PDB entry 8EG5 | X-ray diffraction, 2.14 A resolution | chains C and D of the 4 polymer chains in the assembly

[Chain C]
Name: Caspase-6 subunit p18
Organism: Homo sapiens
UniProt: P55212 (CASP6_HUMAN); residue numbers follow UniProt; this construct covers 30-179
Sequence (150 residues; numbered 30 to 179; the number before each row is that of its first residue):
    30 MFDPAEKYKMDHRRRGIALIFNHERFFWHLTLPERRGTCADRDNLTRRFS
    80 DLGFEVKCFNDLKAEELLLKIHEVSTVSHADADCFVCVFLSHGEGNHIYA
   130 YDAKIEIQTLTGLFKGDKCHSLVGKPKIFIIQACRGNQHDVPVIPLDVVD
Disordered / not traced: 30, 175-179
Residues lining bound ligands: UCI ((3R,5S)-1-(ethanesulfonyl)-5-phenyl-N-[4-(trifluoromethoxy)phenyl]piperidine-3-carboxamide (bound form)): P62, R64, R65, G66, T67, D70, H121, Q161, C163
What the authors report for this chain:
  - catalytic residues: C163 (citing earlier work)

[Chain D]
Name: Caspase-6 subunit p11
Organism: Homo sapiens
UniProt: P55212 (CASP6_HUMAN); numbering as in UniProt (aligned over 194-293)
Sequence (109 residues; numbered 193 to 301; the number before each row is that of its first residue):
   193 MAASVYTLPAGADFLMCYSVAEGYYSHRETVNGSWYIQDLCEMLGKYGSS
   243 LEFTELLTLVNRKVSQRRVDFCKDPSAIGKKQVPCFASMLTKKLHFFPKS
   293 NLEHHHHHH
Disordered / not traced: 193-195, 293-301
Differences from the reference sequence: initiating methionine (193); expression tag (294-301)
Covalently attached groups: compound UCI linked to C264
Residues lining bound ligands: UCI ((3R,5S)-1-(ethanesulfonyl)-5-phenyl-N-[4-(trifluoromethoxy)phenyl]piperidine-3-carboxamide (bound form)): Y217, S218, H219, R220, G225, S226, F263, K265
What the authors report for this chain:
  - binding site for UCI: R220, C264
  - mutagenesis - C264A: abolished binding to UCI

[How chain C and chain D interact]
Contacting residue pairs (107):
  P33(C) - K285(D)  hydrogen bond (backbone-side chain)
  A34(C) - K285(D)
  E35(C) - K284(D)  salt bridge
  E35(C) - K285(D)  hydrogen bond (backbone-backbone)
  K36(C) - K284(D)
  K36(C) - K285(D)
  K36(C) - H287(D)
  Y37(C) - D205(D)  hydrogen bond
  Y37(C) - L282(D)
  Y37(C) - T283(D)  hydrogen bond (side chain-backbone)
  Y37(C) - K284(D)
  Y37(C) - K285(D)  hydrogen bond (backbone-backbone)
  M39(C) - L286(D)  hydrophobic
  M39(C) - H287(D)
  M39(C) - F288(D)  hydrophobic
  M39(C) - K291(D)  hydrogen bond (backbone-side chain)
  D40(C) - K291(D)
  H41(C) - K291(D)  hydrogen bond (backbone-side chain)
  R43(C) - K291(D)
  R44(C) - F288(D)  hydrogen bond (side chain-backbone)
  R44(C) - F289(D)  hydrogen bond (side chain-backbone)
  R44(C) - K291(D)
  E63(C) - R220(D)
  R65(C) - R220(D)  hydrogen bond (backbone-side chain)
  R65(C) - V223(D)
  G66(C) - V223(D)
  G66(C) - G225(D)
  A69(C) - N224(D)
  D70(C) - G225(D)
  D70(C) - S226(D)  hydrogen bond
  D70(C) - I229(D)
  N73(C) - C233(D)
  L74(C) - I229(D)  hydrophobic
  L74(C) - C233(D)
  R77(C) - C233(D)  hydrogen bond (side chain-backbone)
  R77(C) - G237(D)
  L81(C) - G240(D)
  L81(C) - S241(D)
  F83(C) - F288(D)  hydrophobic
  D112(C) - K291(D)  salt bridge
  C113(C) - F288(D)  hydrophobic
  T140(C) - F206(D)
  T140(C) - M208(D)
  F143(C) - F206(D)
  K144(C) - A202(D)
  K144(C) - F206(D)
  G145(C) - A202(D)  hydrogen bond (backbone-backbone)
  D146(C) - A202(D)
  V152(C) - L200(D)  hydrophobic
  G153(C) - L200(D)
  G153(C) - D205(D)
  K154(C) - D205(D)
  P155(C) - D205(D)
  P155(C) - L286(D)  hydrophobic
  K156(C) - A204(D)
  K156(C) - D205(D)  hydrogen bond (backbone-backbone)
  K156(C) - F206(D)
  K156(C) - L207(D)  hydrogen bond (backbone-backbone)
  I157(C) - L207(D)
  I157(C) - C209(D)  hydrophobic
  I157(C) - L286(D)  hydrophobic
  I157(C) - F288(D)  hydrophobic
  F158(C) - F206(D)  hydrophobic
  F158(C) - L207(D)  hydrogen bond (backbone-backbone)
  F158(C) - M208(D)  hydrophobic
  F158(C) - C209(D)  hydrogen bond (backbone-backbone)
  I159(C) - C209(D)
  I159(C) - Y228(D)  hydrophobic
  I160(C) - C209(D)  hydrogen bond (backbone-backbone)
  I160(C) - Y210(D)
  I160(C) - S211(D)  hydrogen bond (backbone-backbone)
  Q161(C) - S211(D)
  Q161(C) - S218(D)  hydrogen bond
  Q161(C) - S226(D)  hydrogen bond
  Q161(C) - Y228(D)
  Q161(C) - I229(D)
  A162(C) - S211(D)  hydrogen bond (backbone-side chain)
  A162(C) - V212(D)
  A162(C) - S218(D)
  C163(C) - Y216(D)
  C163(C) - Y217(D)  hydrophobic
  C163(C) - S218(D)  hydrogen bond (side chain-backbone)
  R164(C) - Y210(D)
  R164(C) - V212(D)  hydrogen bond (side chain-backbone)
  R164(C) - A213(D)
  R164(C) - E214(D)
  R164(C) - G215(D)  hydrogen bond (backbone-backbone)
  R164(C) - Y216(D)  hydrogen bond (backbone-backbone)
  G165(C) - G215(D)
  G165(C) - Y216(D)  hydrogen bond (backbone-backbone)
  G165(C) - Y217(D)
  N166(C) - G215(D)  hydrogen bond (backbone-backbone)
  N166(C) - Y217(D)
  Q167(C) - G215(D)  hydrogen bond (backbone-backbone)
  Q167(C) - Y216(D)
  Q167(C) - Y217(D)  hydrogen bond (backbone-backbone)
  H168(C) - Y217(D)
  H168(C) - H219(D)  hydrogen bond
  H168(C) - D266(D)  salt bridge
  H168(C) - A269(D)
  H168(C) - K272(D)
  D169(C) - Y216(D)
  D169(C) - K272(D)
  D169(C) - K273(D)  hydrogen bond (backbone-backbone)
  V170(C) - K272(D)
  P171(C) - G271(D)
  P171(C) - K273(D)
Also at the interface, not in a pair above, chain C (52 interface residues in all): R42, R64, F78, L119, I136
Also at the interface, not in a pair above, chain D (50 interface residues in all): G203, T222, Q230, L232, L236, F245, P290

[Summary]
52 residues of chain C face 50 of chain D across their interface; the contacts include 32 hydrogen bonds and 3
salt bridges. Polar contacts include E35(C)-K284(D), D112(C)-K291(D) and H168(C)-D266(D). Ligands of chain C:
compound UCI. From the paper: the catalytic residue C163(C); C264A of chain D abolishes binding to UCI.
Chain C is Caspase-6 subunit p18 and chain D is Caspase-6 subunit p11, both from Homo sapiens; the structure,
huCaspase-6 in complex with inhibitor 3a, was determined by X-ray diffraction.
